PDB entry 8DQW | electron microscopy, 2.10 A resolution | chains B and C of the 10 polymer chains in the assembly

== Chain B ==
Molecule: Replication factor C subunit 4
Source organism: Saccharomyces cerevisiae
Reference sequence: P40339 (RFC4_YEAST); residue numbers follow UniProt; this construct covers 1-323
Sequence (323 residues; each row starts with the number of its first residue):
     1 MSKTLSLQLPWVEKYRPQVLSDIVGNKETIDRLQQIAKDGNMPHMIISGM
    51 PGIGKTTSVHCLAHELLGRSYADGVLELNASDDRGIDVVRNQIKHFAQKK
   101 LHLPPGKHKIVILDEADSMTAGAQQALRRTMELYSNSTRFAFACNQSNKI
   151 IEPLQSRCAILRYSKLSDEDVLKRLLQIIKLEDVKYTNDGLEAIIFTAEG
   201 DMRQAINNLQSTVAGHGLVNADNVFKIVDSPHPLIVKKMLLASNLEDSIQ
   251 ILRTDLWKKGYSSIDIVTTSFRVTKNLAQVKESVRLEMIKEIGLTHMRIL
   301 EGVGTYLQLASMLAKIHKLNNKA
Not modelled in the structure: 1-6, 322-323
Swiss-Prot annotation at these positions:
  - binding site (ATP): V12, V24, G49 to T57, N145, R203
Bound ions: Mg2+: T56 (together with ATP-gamma-S)
Small-molecule neighbours: ATP-gamma-S: V12, Y15, R16, P17, D22, I23, V24, M50, P51, G52, I53, G54, K55, T56, T57, D114, N145, L166, R174, M202, R203, I206

== Chain C ==
Molecule: Replication factor C subunit 3
Source organism: Saccharomyces cerevisiae
Reference sequence: P38629 (RFC3_YEAST); residues 1-340 here = UniProt positions 1-340
Sequence (340 residues; numbered 1 to 340; the number before each row is that of its first residue):
     1 MSTSTEKRSKENLPWVEKYRPETLDEVYGQNEVITTVRKFVDEGKLPHLL
    51 FYGPPGTGKTSTIVALAREIYGKNYSNMVLELNASDDRGIDVVRNQIKDF
   101 ASTRQIFSKGFKLIILDEADAMTNAAQNALRRVIERYTKNTRFCVLANYA
   151 HKLTPALLSRCTRFRFQPLPQEAIERRIANVLVHEKLKLSPNAEKALIEL
   201 SNGDMRRVLNVLQSCKATLDNPDEDEISDDVIYECCGAPRPSDLKAVLKS
   251 ILEDDWGTAHYTLNKVRSAKGLALIDLIEGIVKILEDYELQNEETRVHLL
   301 TKLADIEYSISKGGNDQIQGSAVIGAIKASFENETVKANV
Not modelled in the structure: 1-8, 336-340
Swiss-Prot annotation at these positions:
  - binding site (ATP): V16 to Y19, R20, Y28, G53 to S61, N148, R206
  - modified residue: S2 (N-acetylserine)
Bound ions: Mg2+: T60 (together with ATP-gamma-S)
Small-molecule neighbours:
  - ATP-gamma-S (AGS; phosphothiophosphoric acid-adenylate ester): V16, Y19, R20, P21, E26, V27, Y28, G53, P54, P55, G56, T57, G58, K59, T60, S61, N148, R177, M205, R206, L209
  - ATP-gamma-S: R131, E135, A156, R160

== Interface between chain B and chain C ==
Residue-residue contacts - 88 pairs, chain B then chain C:
  Q8(B) - K45(C)
  L9(B) - K139(C)
  P10(B) - T138(C)
  P10(B) - R142(C)
  W11(B) - K45(C)
  E13(B) - E135(C)
  E13(B) - T138(C)  hydrogen bond
  R16(B) - E135(C)  salt bridge
  P51(B) - P155(C)  hydrophobic
  T56(B) - R132(C)
  N79(B) - R132(C)
  A80(B) - N128(C)
  A80(B) - A129(C)
  S81(B) - R94(C)
  S81(B) - K98(C)  hydrogen bond
  S81(B) - A129(C)
  S81(B) - V133(C)
  D82(B) - K98(C)  salt bridge
  E115(B) - R131(C)  salt bridge
  E115(B) - R132(C)
  N145(B) - R131(C)  hydrogen bond
  D201(B) - S159(C)  hydrogen bond
  R203(B) - E135(C)  salt bridge
  R203(B) - S159(C)  hydrogen bond
  R203(B) - R160(C)
  Q204(B) - L158(C)
  Q204(B) - S159(C)
  Q204(B) - C161(C)
  N207(B) - S159(C)
  N207(B) - R160(C)
  N207(B) - T162(C)
  Q210(B) - F40(C)
  Q210(B) - K45(C)  hydrogen bond (side chain-backbone)
  S211(B) - T36(C)
  S211(B) - F40(C)
  S211(B) - F164(C)
  A214(B) - K39(C)
  A214(B) - F40(C)  hydrophobic
  K226(B) - E32(C)
  I227(B) - E32(C)
  I227(B) - T36(C)
  I227(B) - F164(C)  hydrophobic
  D229(B) - R163(C)
  D229(B) - R165(C)  salt bridge
  N244(B) - E293(C)
  L245(B) - E293(C)  hydrogen bond (backbone-side chain)
  L245(B) - V297(C)  hydrophobic
  E246(B) - R296(C)  salt bridge
  I249(B) - L300(C)  hydrophobic
  R253(B) - E286(C)  salt bridge
  K258(B) - P168(C)
  K259(B) - R165(C)  hydrogen bond (backbone-side chain)
  K259(B) - P168(C)
  G260(B) - P54(C)
  G260(B) - P168(C)
  Y261(B) - Y52(C)
  Y261(B) - R163(C)  hydrogen bond
  S262(B) - Y52(C)  hydrogen bond (backbone-side chain)
  S262(B) - N148(C)
  S262(B) - Y149(C)
  I264(B) - Y149(C)  hydrophobic
  I264(B) - H151(C)
  D265(B) - Y52(C)  hydrogen bond
  D265(B) - N148(C)
  D265(B) - Y149(C)
  D265(B) - A150(C)  hydrogen bond (side chain-backbone)
  D265(B) - H151(C)  hydrogen bond (side chain-backbone)
  T268(B) - H151(C)
  R298(B) - A304(C)
  R298(B) - D305(C)  salt bridge
  R298(B) - Y308(C)
  E301(B) - Y308(C)  hydrogen bond
  V303(B) - E307(C)
  V303(B) - S311(C)
  T305(B) - E307(C)  hydrogen bond
  L307(B) - L300(C)  hydrophobic
  L307(B) - L303(C)
  L307(B) - A304(C)  hydrophobic
  L307(B) - E307(C)
  Q308(B) - A304(C)  hydrogen bond (side chain-backbone)
  Q308(B) - E307(C)  hydrogen bond
  A310(B) - L300(C)  hydrophobic
  S311(B) - L300(C)
  S311(B) - T301(C)
  S311(B) - A304(C)
  K315(B) - T301(C)
  H317(B) - E293(C)  salt bridge
  K318(B) - V297(C)
Interface residues without a listed pair, chain B (56 interface residues in all): L7, G52, H60, D83, D114, G215, Y306, A314
Interface residues without a listed pair, chain C (51 interface residues in all): G44, P47, H48, R136, A156, Q167, V282

== Summary ==
56 residues of chain B face 51 of chain C across their interface, with 17 hydrogen bonds and 9 salt bridges.
Among the polar pairs are R16(B)-E135(C), D82(B)-K98(C) and E115(B)-R131(C). One ATP-gamma-S molecule is bound
between chain B and chain C. Chain C binds ATP-gamma-S.
Here chain B is Replication factor C subunit 4 and chain C is Replication factor C subunit 3, both from
Saccharomyces cerevisiae. Entry 8DQW (Open state of Rad24-RFC:9-1-1 bound to a 5' ss/dsDNA junction) was
determined by electron microscopy (same publication as 8DQX, 8DQZ, 8DR0, 8DR1, 8DR3, 8DR4 and 3 further
entries).
